PDB entry 6E9F | electron microscopy, 3.30 A resolution | chains A and B of the 3 polymer chains in the assembly

Chain A:
Protein: EsCas13d
Organism: [Eubacterium] siraeum DSM 15702
UniProt: B0MS50 (B0MS50_9FIRM); residues 1-954 here = UniProt positions 1-954
Sequence (954 residues; row label = number of the first residue in the row):
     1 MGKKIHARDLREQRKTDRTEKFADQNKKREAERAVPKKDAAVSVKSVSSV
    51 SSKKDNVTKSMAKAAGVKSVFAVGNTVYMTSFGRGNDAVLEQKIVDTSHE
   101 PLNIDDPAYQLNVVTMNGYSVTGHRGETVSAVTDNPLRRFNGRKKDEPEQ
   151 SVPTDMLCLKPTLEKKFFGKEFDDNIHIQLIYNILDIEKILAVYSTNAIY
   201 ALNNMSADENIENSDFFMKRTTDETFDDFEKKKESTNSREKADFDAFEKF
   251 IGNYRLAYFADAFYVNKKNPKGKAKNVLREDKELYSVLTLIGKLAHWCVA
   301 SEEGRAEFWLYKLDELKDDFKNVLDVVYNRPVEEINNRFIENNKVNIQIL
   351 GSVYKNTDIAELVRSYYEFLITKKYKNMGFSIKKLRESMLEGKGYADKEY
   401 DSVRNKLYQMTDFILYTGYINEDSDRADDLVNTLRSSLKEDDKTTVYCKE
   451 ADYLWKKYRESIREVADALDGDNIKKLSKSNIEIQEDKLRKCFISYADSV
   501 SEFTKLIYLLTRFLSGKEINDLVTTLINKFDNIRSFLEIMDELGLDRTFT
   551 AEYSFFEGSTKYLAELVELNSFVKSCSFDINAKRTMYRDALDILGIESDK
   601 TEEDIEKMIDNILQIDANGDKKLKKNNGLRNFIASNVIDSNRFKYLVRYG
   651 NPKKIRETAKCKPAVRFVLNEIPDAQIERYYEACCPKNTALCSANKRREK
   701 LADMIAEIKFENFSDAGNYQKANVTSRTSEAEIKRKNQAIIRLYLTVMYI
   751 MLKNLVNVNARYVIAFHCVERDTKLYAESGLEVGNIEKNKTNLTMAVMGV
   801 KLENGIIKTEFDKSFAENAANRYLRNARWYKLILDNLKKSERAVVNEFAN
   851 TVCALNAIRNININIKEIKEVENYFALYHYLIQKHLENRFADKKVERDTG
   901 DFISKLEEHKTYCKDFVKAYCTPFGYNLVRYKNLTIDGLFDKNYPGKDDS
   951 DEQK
Unresolved in the structure: 1-57, 145-147, 268-272, 616-619, 687-691, 714-725, 951-954
Differences from the reference sequence: engineered mutation Ala295 (Arg in B0MS50), Ala300 (His in B0MS50), Ala849 (Arg in B0MS50), Ala854 (His in B0MS50)
What the authors report for this chain:
  - mutagenesis - R295A/H300A/R849A/H854A: abolished catalytic activity on ssRNA (citing earlier work)
  - mutagenesis - N86A/T524A/N641A, K376A/K443A/Y447A, R386A/R679A/Y680A: abolished catalytic activity on ssRNA target
  - mutagenesis - R386A/R679A/Y680A: decreased catalytic activity
  - mutagenesis - K376A/K443A/Y447A: decreased catalytic activity on ssRNA target

Chain B:
Molecule: crRNA
Sequence (52 nucleotides; row label = number of the first residue in the row):
     1 CACCCGUGCAAAAAUGCAGGGGUCUAAAACGACCUGAAUAUUUCAGAUCA
    51 AA
Ion coordination: Mg2+ near U23 (its only coordinating residue here)

Chain A / chain B interface:
Residue-residue contacts (116; chain A residue first):
  Ser60(A) - G20(B)  phosphate contact
  Ser60(A) - G21(B)  phosphate contact
  Met61(A) - G19(B)  phosphate contact
  Met61(A) - G20(B)  hydrogen bond to the phosphate
  Ala62(A) - G20(B)  hydrogen bond to the phosphate
  Ala62(A) - G21(B)  phosphate contact
  Lys63(A) - G21(B)  salt bridge to the phosphate
  Lys63(A) - G22(B)  salt bridge to the phosphate
  Lys63(A) - A28(B)  sugar contact
  Lys63(A) - A29(B)  sugar contact
  Lys68(A) - G22(B)  hydrogen bond to the base
  Lys68(A) - A28(B)  hydrogen bond to the base
  Ser69(A) - G22(B)  base contact
  Phe82(A) - A28(B)  base contact
  Phe82(A) - A29(B)  sugar contact
  Asn86(A) - A29(B)  base contact
  Asn117(A) - U7(B)  sugar contact
  Val132(A) - G19(B)  sugar contact
  Val132(A) - G20(B)  sugar contact
  Asp134(A) - G19(B)  hydrogen bond to the base
  Asp134(A) - G20(B)  sugar contact
  Arg138(A) - G6(B)  sugar contact
  Arg138(A) - U7(B)  salt bridge to the phosphate
  Arg139(A) - C5(B)  sugar contact
  Arg139(A) - U23(B)  hydrogen bond to the base
  Phe140(A) - C4(B)  sugar contact
  Phe140(A) - C5(B)  hydrogen bond to the phosphate
  Phe140(A) - G6(B)  phosphate contact
  Asn141(A) - G6(B)  hydrogen bond to the phosphate
  Gly142(A) - G6(B)  hydrogen bond to the phosphate
  Gly142(A) - U7(B)  phosphate contact
  Arg143(A) - U7(B)  salt bridge to the phosphate
  Asp155(A) - U23(B)  sugar contact
  Asp155(A) - C24(B)  phosphate contact
  Met156(A) - C4(B)  hydrogen bond to the sugar
  Met156(A) - C24(B)  hydrogen bond to the phosphate
  Leu157(A) - U25(B)  phosphate contact
  Asn175(A) - U23(B)  hydrogen bond to the base
  Ile178(A) - U23(B)  sugar contact
  Gln179(A) - G22(B)  sugar contact
  Gln179(A) - U23(B)  base contact
  Tyr182(A) - U23(B)  sugar contact
  Asp186(A) - A27(B)  phosphate contact
  Lys189(A) - U25(B)  sugar contact
  Lys189(A) - A26(B)  phosphate contact
  Lys189(A) - A27(B)  salt bridge to the phosphate
  Lys373(A) - G36(B)  sugar contact
  Lys376(A) - G36(B)  salt bridge to the phosphate
  Asn377(A) - C34(B)  hydrogen bond to the sugar
  Asn377(A) - U35(B)  sugar contact
  Gly379(A) - C33(B)  hydrogen bond to the sugar
  Gly379(A) - C34(B)  hydrogen bond to the sugar
  Phe380(A) - C34(B)  sugar contact
  Ser381(A) - C34(B)  hydrogen bond to the phosphate
  Ser381(A) - U35(B)  phosphate contact
  Lys398(A) - A45(B)  hydrogen bond to the phosphate
  Lys398(A) - G46(B)  salt bridge to the phosphate
  Asp401(A) - A45(B)  hydrogen bond to the sugar
  Leu434(A) - C33(B)  phosphate contact
  Ser437(A) - C33(B)  hydrogen bond to the phosphate
  Lys443(A) - C34(B)  salt bridge to the phosphate
  Tyr447(A) - C33(B)  phosphate contact
  Tyr447(A) - C34(B)  hydrogen bond to the phosphate
  Gly516(A) - A37(B)  sugar contact
  Gly516(A) - A38(B)  sugar contact
  Asn520(A) - G36(B)  hydrogen bond to the base
  Asn520(A) - A37(B)  hydrogen bond to the base
  Asn528(A) - A29(B)  base contact
  Asn532(A) - G22(B)  hydrogen bond to the base
  Asn532(A) - A28(B)  hydrogen bond to the base
  Asn532(A) - A29(B)  base contact
  Phe536(A) - G22(B)  base contact
  Asn570(A) - G36(B)  sugar contact
  Leu623(A) - C49(B)  phosphate contact
  Asn626(A) - A50(B)  phosphate contact
  Asn626(A) - A51(B)  phosphate contact
  Asn627(A) - A50(B)  hydrogen bond to the phosphate
  Gly628(A) - A50(B)  sugar contact
  Gly628(A) - A51(B)  phosphate contact
  Asn631(A) - C49(B)  phosphate contact
  Asn631(A) - A50(B)  hydrogen bond to the phosphate
  Phe632(A) - C49(B)  sugar contact
  Phe632(A) - A50(B)  sugar contact
  Ser635(A) - C49(B)  sugar contact
  Arg642(A) - U39(B)  phosphate contact
  Arg642(A) - A40(B)  salt bridge to the phosphate
  Tyr645(A) - A38(B)  hydrogen bond to the phosphate
  Tyr645(A) - U39(B)  hydrogen bond to the phosphate
  Ala675(A) - U41(B)  sugar contact
  Gln676(A) - A40(B)  hydrogen bond to the phosphate
  Gln676(A) - U41(B)  hydrogen bond to the phosphate
  Arg679(A) - U41(B)  salt bridge to the phosphate
  Arg679(A) - U42(B)  salt bridge to the phosphate
  Gln738(A) - A50(B)  sugar contact
  Arg742(A) - A40(B)  salt bridge to the phosphate
  Arg742(A) - U41(B)  salt bridge to the phosphate
  Arg761(A) - A26(B)  hydrogen bond to the base
  Ile764(A) - A26(B)  phosphate contact
  Tyr823(A) - C24(B)  hydrogen bond to the sugar
  Tyr823(A) - U25(B)  phosphate contact
  Asn826(A) - C4(B)  hydrogen bond to the phosphate
  Val929(A) - A2(B)  base contact
  Val929(A) - C24(B)  sugar contact
  Val929(A) - U25(B)  sugar contact
  Arg930(A) - A26(B)  salt bridge to the phosphate
  Lys932(A) - A2(B)  hydrogen bond to the sugar
  Lys932(A) - C3(B)  salt bridge to the phosphate
  Asn933(A) - U25(B)  hydrogen bond to the base
  Leu934(A) - A26(B)  phosphate contact
  Leu939(A) - A2(B)  sugar contact
  Phe940(A) - A26(B)  base contact
  Asp941(A) - A26(B)  base contact
  Lys942(A) - A26(B)  hydrogen bond to the base
  Gly946(A) - C1(B)  phosphate contact
  Lys947(A) - C1(B)  phosphate contact
  Asp948(A) - A2(B)  phosphate contact
Interface residues without a listed pair, chain A (97 interface residues in all): Ala64, Gly126, Ala131, Thr133, Pro153, Thr154, Asn183, Met378, Ile382, Val431, Lys517, Thr524, Lys574, Lys624, Asn636, Pro673, Glu678, Ala731, Lys734, Arg822, Trp829, Asn927, Leu928
Interface residues without a listed pair, chain B (35 interface residues in all): C9, C30

In short:
97 residues of chain A and 35 residues of chain B are in contact; the contacts include 36 hydrogen bonds and
15 salt bridges. Polar pairs include Lys68(A)-G22(B), Lys68(A)-A28(B) and Asp134(A)-G19(B). From the paper:
N86A/T524A/N641A, K376A/K443A/Y447A and R386A/R679A/Y680A of chain A abolish catalytic activity on ssRNA
target; R295A/H300A/R849A/H854A of chain A abolish catalytic activity on ssRNA.
Chain A is EsCas13d ([Eubacterium] siraeum DSM 15702) and chain B is crRNA; the structure,
EsCas13d-crRNA-target RNA ternary complex, was determined by electron microscopy together with 6E9E from the
same study.
